Entry 6WUA (electron microscopy, 3.20 A resolution); this record covers chains m and s of the 8 polymer chains in the assembly.

[Chain m]
Molecule: 30S ribosomal protein S13
Organism: Enterococcus faecalis OG1RF
UniProtKB: A0A1B4XKT7 (A0A1B4XKT7_ENTFL); residues 2-113 here = UniProt positions 2-113
Sequence (112 residues; numbered 2 to 113; the number before each row is that of its first residue):
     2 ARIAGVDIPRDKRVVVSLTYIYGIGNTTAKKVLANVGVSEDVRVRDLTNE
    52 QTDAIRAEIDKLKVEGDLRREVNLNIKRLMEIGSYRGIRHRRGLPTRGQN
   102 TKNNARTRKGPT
Unresolved in the structure: 112-113

[Chain s]
Molecule: 30S ribosomal protein S19
Organism: Enterococcus faecalis OG1RF
UniProtKB: A0A1B4XKS0 (A0A1B4XKS0_ENTFL); residues 4-81 here = UniProt positions 4-81
Sequence (78 residues; row label = number of the first residue in the row):
     4 SLKKGPFVDDHLMKKVEAQQGAEKKKVIKTWSRRSTIFPSFVGFTIAVYD
    54 GRKHVPVYIQEDMVGHKLGEFAPTRTYR

[Interface between chain m and chain s]
Pairs across the interface (7):
  Arg-79(m) / Asp-65(s)
  Arg-79(m) / His-69(s)  hydrogen bond
  Ile-83(m) / Asp-65(s)
  Gly-84(m) / Phe-74(s)
  Ser-85(m) / Glu-73(s)  hydrogen bond
  Tyr-86(m) / Glu-73(s)  hydrogen bond (backbone-side chain)
  Arg-87(m) / Glu-73(s)
Also at the interface, not in a pair above, chain m (8 interface residues in all): Leu-80, Arg-93
Also at the interface, not in a pair above, chain s (7 interface residues in all): Gln-63, Met-66, Tyr-80

[In short]
8 residues of chain m and 7 residues of chain s are in contact; the contacts include 3 hydrogen bonds. Polar
contacts include Arg-79(m)/His-69(s), Ser-85(m)/Glu-73(s) and Tyr-86(m)/Glu-73(s).
Chain m is 30S ribosomal protein S13 and chain s is 30S ribosomal protein S19, both from Enterococcus faecalis
OG1RF; the structure, 30S subunit (head) of 70S Ribosome Enterococcus faecalis MultiBody refinement, was
determined by electron microscopy together with 6WUB from the same study.
